Entry 3K0S (X-ray diffraction, 2.20 A resolution); this record covers chains B and E of the 4 polymer chains in the assembly.

# Chain B
Name: DNA mismatch repair protein mutS
Organism: Escherichia coli
UniProtKB: P23909 (MUTS_ECOLI); residues 2-800 here = UniProt positions 2-800
Amino-acid sequence (799 residues; row label = number of the first residue in the row):
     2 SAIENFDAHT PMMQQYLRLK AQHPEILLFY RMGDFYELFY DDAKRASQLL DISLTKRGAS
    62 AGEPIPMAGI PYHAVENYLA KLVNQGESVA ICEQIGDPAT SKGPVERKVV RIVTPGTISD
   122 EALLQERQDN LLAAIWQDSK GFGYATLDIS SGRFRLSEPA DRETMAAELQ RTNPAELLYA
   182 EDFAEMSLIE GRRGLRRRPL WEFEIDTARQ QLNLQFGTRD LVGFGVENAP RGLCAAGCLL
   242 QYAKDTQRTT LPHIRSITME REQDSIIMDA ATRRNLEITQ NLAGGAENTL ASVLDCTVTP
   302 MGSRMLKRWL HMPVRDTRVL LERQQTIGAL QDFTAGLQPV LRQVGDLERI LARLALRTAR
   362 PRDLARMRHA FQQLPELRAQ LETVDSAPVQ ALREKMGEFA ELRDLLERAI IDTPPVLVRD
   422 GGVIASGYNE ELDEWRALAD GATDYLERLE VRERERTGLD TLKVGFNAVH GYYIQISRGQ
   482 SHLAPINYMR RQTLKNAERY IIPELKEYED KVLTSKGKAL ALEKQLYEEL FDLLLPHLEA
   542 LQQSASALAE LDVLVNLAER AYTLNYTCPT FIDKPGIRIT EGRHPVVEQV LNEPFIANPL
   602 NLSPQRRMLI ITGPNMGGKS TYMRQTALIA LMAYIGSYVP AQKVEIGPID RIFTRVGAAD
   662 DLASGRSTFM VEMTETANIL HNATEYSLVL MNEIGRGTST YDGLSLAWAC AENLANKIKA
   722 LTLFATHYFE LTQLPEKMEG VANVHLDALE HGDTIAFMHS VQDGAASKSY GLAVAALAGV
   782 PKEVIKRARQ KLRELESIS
Disordered / not traced: 2-17, 57-66, 96-106, 659-667
Construct notes: engineered mutation Asn693 (Asp in P23909)
Curated features (UniProtKB/Swiss-Prot):
  - binding site (ATP): Gly614 to Ser621

# Chain E
Molecule: 30-nt DNA strand
Sequence (30 nucleotides; each row starts with the number of its first residue):
     1 AGCTGCCAGG CACCAGTGTC AGCGTCCTAT
Disordered / not traced: 19-30

# Chain B / chain E interface
Pairs across the interface (11):
  Arg32(B) - DC3(E)  salt bridge to the phosphate
  Gly34(B) - DG2(E)  hydrogen bond to the phosphate
  Gln95(B) - DA1(E)  hydrogen bond to the phosphate
  Gln95(B) - DG2(E)  hydrogen bond to the phosphate
  Asn468(B) - DG5(E)  phosphate contact
  Ala469(B) - DT4(E)  sugar contact
  Ala469(B) - DG5(E)  phosphate contact
  Leu495(B) - DC7(E)  phosphate contact
  Lys496(B) - DC7(E)  hydrogen bond to the phosphate
  Lys496(B) - DA8(E)  salt bridge to the phosphate
  Arg500(B) - DC6(E)  salt bridge to the phosphate
Interface residues without a listed pair, chain B (11 interface residues in all): Met33, Arg108, Phe467

# In short
11 residues of chain B face 8 of chain E across their interface, with 4 hydrogen bonds and 3 salt bridges.
Among the polar pairs are Gly34(B)-DG2(E), Gln95(B)-DA1(E) and Gln95(B)-DG2(E). Curated annotation (UniProt)
lists 8 ATP-binding residues on chain B.
Chain B is DNA mismatch repair protein mutS (Escherichia coli) and chain E is a 30-nt DNA strand; the
structure, Crystal structure of E.coli DNA mismatch repair protein MutS, D693N mutant, in complex with GT
mismatched ..., was determined by X-ray diffraction, deposited together with 2WTU.
